PDB entry 7UIF | electron microscopy, 4.60 A resolution (low resolution: residue-level contacts below are approximate; hydrogen-bond / salt-bridge calls are withheld) | chains A and S of the 33 polymer chains in the assembly

# Chain A
Name: DNA-directed RNA polymerase II subunit RPB1
Organism: Saccharomyces cerevisiae S288C
Notes: EC 2.7.7.6
UniProt: P04050 (RPB1_YEAST); residues 1-1733 here = UniProt positions 1-1733
Sequence (1733 residues; row label = number of the first residue in the row):
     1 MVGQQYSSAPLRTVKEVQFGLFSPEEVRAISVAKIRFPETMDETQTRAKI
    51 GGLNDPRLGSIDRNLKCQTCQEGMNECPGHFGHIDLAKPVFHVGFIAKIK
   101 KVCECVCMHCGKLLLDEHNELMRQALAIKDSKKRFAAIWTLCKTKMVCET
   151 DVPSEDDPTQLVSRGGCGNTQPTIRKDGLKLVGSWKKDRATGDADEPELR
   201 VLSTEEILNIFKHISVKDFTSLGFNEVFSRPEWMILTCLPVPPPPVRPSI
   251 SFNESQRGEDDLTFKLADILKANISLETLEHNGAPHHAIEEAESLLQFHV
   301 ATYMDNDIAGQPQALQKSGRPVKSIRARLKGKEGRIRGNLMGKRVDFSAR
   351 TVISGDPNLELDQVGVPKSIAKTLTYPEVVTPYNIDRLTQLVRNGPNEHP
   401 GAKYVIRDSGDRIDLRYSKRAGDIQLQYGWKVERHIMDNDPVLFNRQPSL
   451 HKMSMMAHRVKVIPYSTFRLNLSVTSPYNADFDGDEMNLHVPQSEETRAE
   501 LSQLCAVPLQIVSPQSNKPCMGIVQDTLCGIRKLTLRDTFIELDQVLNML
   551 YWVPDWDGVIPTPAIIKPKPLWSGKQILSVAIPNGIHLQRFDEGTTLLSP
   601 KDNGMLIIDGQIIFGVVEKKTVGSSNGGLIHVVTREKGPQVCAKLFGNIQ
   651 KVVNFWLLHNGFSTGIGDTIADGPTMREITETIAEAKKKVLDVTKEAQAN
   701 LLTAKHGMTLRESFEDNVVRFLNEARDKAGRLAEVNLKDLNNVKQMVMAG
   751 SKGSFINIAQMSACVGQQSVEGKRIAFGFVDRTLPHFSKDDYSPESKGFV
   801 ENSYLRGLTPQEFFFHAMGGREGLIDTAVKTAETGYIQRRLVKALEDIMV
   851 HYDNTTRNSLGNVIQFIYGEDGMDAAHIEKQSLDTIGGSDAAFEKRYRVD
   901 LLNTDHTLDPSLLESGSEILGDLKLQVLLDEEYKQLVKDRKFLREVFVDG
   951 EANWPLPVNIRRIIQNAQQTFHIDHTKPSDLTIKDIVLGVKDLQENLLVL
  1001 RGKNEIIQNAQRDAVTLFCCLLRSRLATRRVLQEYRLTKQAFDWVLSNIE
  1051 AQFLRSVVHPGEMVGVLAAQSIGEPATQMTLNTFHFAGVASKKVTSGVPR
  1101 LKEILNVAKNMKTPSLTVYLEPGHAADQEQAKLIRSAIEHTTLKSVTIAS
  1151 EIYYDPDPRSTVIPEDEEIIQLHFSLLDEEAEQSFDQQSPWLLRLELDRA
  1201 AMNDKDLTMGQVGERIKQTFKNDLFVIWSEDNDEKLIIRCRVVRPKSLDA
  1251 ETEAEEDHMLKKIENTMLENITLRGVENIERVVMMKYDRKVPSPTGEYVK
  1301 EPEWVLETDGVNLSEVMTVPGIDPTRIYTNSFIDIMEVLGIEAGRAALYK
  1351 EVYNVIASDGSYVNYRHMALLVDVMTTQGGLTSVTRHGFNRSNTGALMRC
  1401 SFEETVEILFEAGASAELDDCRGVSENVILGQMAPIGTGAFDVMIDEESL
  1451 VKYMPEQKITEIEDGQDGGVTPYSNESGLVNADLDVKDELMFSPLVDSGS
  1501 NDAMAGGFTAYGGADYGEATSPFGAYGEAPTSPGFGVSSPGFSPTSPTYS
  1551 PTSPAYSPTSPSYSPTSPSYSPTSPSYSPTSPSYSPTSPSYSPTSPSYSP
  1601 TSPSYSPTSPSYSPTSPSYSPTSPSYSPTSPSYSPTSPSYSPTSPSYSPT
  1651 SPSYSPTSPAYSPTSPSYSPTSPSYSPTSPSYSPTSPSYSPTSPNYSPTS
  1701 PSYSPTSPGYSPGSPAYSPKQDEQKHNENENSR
Unresolved in the structure: 1454-1733
Curated features (UniProtKB/Swiss-Prot):
  - region: Pro248 to Asp260 (Lid loop), Asn306 to Lys323 (Rudder loop), Pro810 to Glu822 (Bridging helix)
  - binding site (Zn(2+)): Cys67, Cys70, Cys77, His80, Cys107, Cys110, Cys148, Cys167
  - binding site (Mg(2+)): Asp481, Asp483, Asp485
  - modified residue: Thr1471 (Phosphothreonine)
  - cross-link (Glycyl lysine isopeptide (Lys-Gly)): Lys695 (interchain with G-Cter in ubiquitin), Lys1246 (interchain with G-Cter in ubiquitin), Lys1350 (interchain with G-Cter in ubiquitin)
  - natural variant: Ser1653 to Pro1659 (deletion: In strain: A364A)
  - mutagenesis: Lys1246 (K1246R: Impairs ubiquitination during transcription stress)

# Chain S
Name: Transcription elongation factor S-II
Organism: Saccharomyces cerevisiae S288C
UniProt: P07273 (TFS2_YEAST); residue numbers follow UniProt; this construct covers 1-309
Sequence (309 residues; numbered 1 to 309; the number before each row is that of its first residue):
     1 MDSKEVLVHVKNLEKNKSNDAAVLEILHVLDKEFVPTEKLLRETKVGVEV
    51 NKFKKSTNVEISKLVKKMISSWKDAINKNKRSRQAQQHHQDHAPGNAEDK
   101 TTVGESVNGVQQPASSQSDAMKQDKYVSTKPRNSKNDGVDTAIYHHKLRD
   151 QVLKALYDVLAKESEHPPQSILHTAKAIESEMNKVNNCDTNEAAYKARYR
   201 IIYSNVISKNNPDLKHKIANGDITPEFLATCDAKDLAPAPLKQKIEEIAK
   251 QNLYNAQGATIERSVTDRFTCGKCKEKKVSYYQLQTRSADEPLTTFCTCE
   301 ACGNRWKFS
Unresolved in the structure: 1-128
Curated features (UniProtKB/Swiss-Prot):
  - zinc finger: Asp267 to Lys307 (TFIIS-type)
  - binding site (Zn(2+)): Cys271, Cys274, Cys299, Cys302
  - modified residue: Ser116 (Phosphoserine)

# Interface between chain A and chain S
Residue-residue contacts (74; chain A residue first):
  Ala704(A) with Tyr254(S)
  Lys705(A) with Tyr254(S)
  His706(A) with Tyr254(S); Gln257(S); Gly258(S); Ala259(S)
  Gly707(A) with Gln257(S)
  Arg720(A) with Glu262(S); Arg263(S)
  Asn723(A) with Tyr281(S)
  Glu724(A) with Ser264(S); Val265(S); Tyr281(S)
  Arg726(A) with Gln283(S)
  Asp727(A) with Thr266(S); Arg268(S); Tyr281(S)
  Arg731(A) with Arg268(S)
  Phe755(A) with Phe269(S)
  Ile756(A) with Leu293(S)
  Asn757(A) with Pro292(S)
  Gln760(A) with Leu293(S)
  Asp826(A) with Thr286(S)
  Gln1078(A) with Arg287(S)
  Leu1081(A) with Thr286(S); Arg287(S); Ser288(S)
  Asn1082(A) with Thr286(S); Thr294(S); Phe296(S)
  His1085(A) with Tyr282(S); Leu284(S); Thr286(S); Phe296(S)
  Lys1092(A) with Ile261(S)
  Gln1128(A) with Leu253(S); Gln257(S)
  Lys1132(A) with Asn252(S); Leu253(S); Ala256(S)
  Arg1135(A) with Ala256(S)
  Glu1168(A) with Lys209(S)
  Gln1171(A) with Lys209(S)
  Leu1172(A) with Ile207(S)
  His1173(A) with Arg200(S)
  Ser1175(A) with Tyr203(S)
  Leu1176(A) with Tyr199(S); Arg200(S); Tyr203(S)
  Asp1178(A) with Lys196(S)
  Arg1199(A) with Ile248(S)
  Ala1200(A) with Ile248(S); Asn252(S)
  Asn1203(A) with Asn252(S)
  Asp1204(A) with Asn252(S)
  Trp1228(A) with Arg200(S)
  Glu1230(A) with Ile201(S); Ser204(S); Asn205(S); Ala233(S)
  Asn1232(A) with Asn205(S); Ala233(S); Ala237(S); Leu241(S)
  Glu1234(A) with Lys244(S)
  Val1283(A) with Gly258(S)
  Met1284(A) with Ala256(S); Gln257(S); Gly258(S)
  Met1285(A) with Gly258(S)
  Lys1300(A) with Ala301(S)
  Trp1304(A) with Gln257(S)
  Asp1359(A) with Phe296(S); Lys307(S)
Also at the interface, not in a pair above, chain A (54 interface residues in all): Thr703, Lys728, Ser769, Thr827, Phe1086, Val1089, Ser1091, Glu1129, Lys1290, Gly1360
Also at the interface, not in a pair above, chain S (47 interface residues in all): Thr260, Lys273, Thr295, Cys302, Arg305

# Overview
The interface between chain A and chain S involves 54 residues on one side and 47 on the other. UniProt lists
8 Zn2+-binding residues, 3 Mg2+-binding residues and one mutagenesis site on chain A; 4 Zn2+-binding residues
on chain S.
Chain A is DNA-directed RNA polymerase II subunit RPB1 and chain S is Transcription elongation factor S-II,
both from Saccharomyces cerevisiae S288C; the structure, Mediator-PIC Early (Core B), was determined by
electron microscopy, deposited together with 7UI9, 7UIC, 7UIG, 7UIK, 7UIL and 7UIO.
